PDB entry 8C6K | X-ray diffraction, 2.86 A resolution | chains H and L of the 3 polymer chains in the assembly

[Chain H]
Protein: Reaction center protein H chain
From: Cereibacter sphaeroides 2.4.1
UniProtKB: P0C0Y7 (RCEH_CERSP); residues 9-250 here = UniProt positions 9-250
Amino-acid sequence (242 residues; row label = number of the first residue in the row):
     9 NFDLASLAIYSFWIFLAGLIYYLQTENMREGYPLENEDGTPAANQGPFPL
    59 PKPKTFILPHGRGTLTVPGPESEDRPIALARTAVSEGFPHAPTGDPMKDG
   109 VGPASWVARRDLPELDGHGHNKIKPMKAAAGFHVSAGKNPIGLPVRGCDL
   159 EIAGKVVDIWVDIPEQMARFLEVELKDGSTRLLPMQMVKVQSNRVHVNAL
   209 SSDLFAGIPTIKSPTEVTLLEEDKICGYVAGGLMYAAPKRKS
Not modelled in the structure: 9-10
Metal / ion sites: K+: Met134, Ala137, Phe140

[Chain L]
Protein: Reaction center protein L chain
From: Cereibacter sphaeroides 2.4.1
UniProtKB: P0C0Y8 (RCEL_CERSP); residues 1-281 here correspond to UniProt positions 2-282 (UniProt number = residue number + 1)
Amino-acid sequence (281 residues; numbered 1 to 281; the number before each row is that of its first residue):
     1 ALLSFERKYRVPGGTLVGGNLFDFWVGPFYVGFFGVATFFFAALGIILIA
    51 WSCVLQGTWNPQLCSVYPPALEYGLGGAPLAKGGLWQIITICATGAFVSW
   101 ALREVEICRKLGIGYHIPFAFAFAILAYLTLVLFRPVMMGAWGYAFPYGI
   151 WTHLDWVSNTGYTYGNFHYNPAHMIAITFFFTNALALALHGALVLSAANP
   201 EKGKEMRTPDHEDTFFRDLVGYSIGTLGIHRLGLLLSLSAVFFSALCMII
   251 TGTIWFDQWVDWWQWWVKLPWWANIPGGING
Cystine bridges: Cys53-Cys64
Differences from the reference sequence: engineered mutation Cys53 (Ala54 in P0C0Y8), Cys64 (Ile65 in P0C0Y8); conflict Thr178 (Ser179 in P0C0Y8)
Metal / ion sites: Fe ion: His190, His230 (shared with 3 residues of chain M)
Residues lining bound ligands:
  - bacteriochlorophyll a (BCL), molecule 1: Ile46, Ile49, Tyr128, Leu131, Phe146, Ile150, Trp151, His153, Leu154, Val157
  - bacteriochlorophyll a (BCL), molecule 2: Phe97, Phe121, Ala124, Ile125, Ala127, Tyr128, Leu131, Trp156, Val157, Ser158, Thr160, Gly161, Tyr162, Asn166, Phe167, His168, His173, Ala176, Ile177, Phe180, Phe181, Val241, Ser244, Ala245, Cys247, Met248
  - bacteriochlorophyll a (BCL), molecule 3: Val157, Tyr162, His168, Phe181
  - bacteriochlorophyll a (BCL), molecule 4: His168, Met174, Ile177, Thr178, Phe181, Thr182, Leu185
  - bacteriopheophytin a (BPH), molecule 1: Thr38, Phe41, Ala42, Gly45, Ile46, Ile49, Ile89, Cys92, Ala93, Ala96, Phe97, Trp100, Glu104, Ile117, Ala120, Phe121, Phe123, Ala124, Tyr128, Tyr148, Gly149, Ile150, His153, Ser237, Leu238, Val241
  - bacteriopheophytin a (BPH), molecule 2: Phe181, Ala184, Leu185, Ala188, Leu189, Phe216, Leu219, Val220
  - 1,4-diethylene dioxide (DIO): Trp263, Trp265, Trp266
  - heptane-1,2,3-triol (HTO), molecule 1: Ile49, Pro61, Cys64, Tyr148, Gly149, Ile150
  - heptane-1,2,3-triol (HTO), molecule 2: Met138, Met139, Gly140, Gly252, Thr253, Phe256
  - ubiquinone-10 (U10), molecule 1: Phe29, Tyr30, Val31, Gly35, Thr38, Phe39, Trp100, Arg103
  - ubiquinone-10 (U10), molecule 2: Pro171, Ile175, Thr178, Phe179, Thr182, Leu189, His190, Leu193, Val194, Glu212, Asp213, Phe216, Val220, Tyr222, Ser223, Ile224, Gly225, Thr226, Ile229, Leu232, Leu236, Trp263

[How chain H and chain L interact]
Pairs across the interface - 72 pairs, chain H then chain L:
  Gly39(H) - Leu3(L)
  Gly39(H) - Ser4(L)  hydrogen bond (backbone-backbone)
  Gly39(H) - Phe5(L)
  Tyr40(H) - Leu3(L)  hydrophobic
  Leu42(H) - Ala1(L)  hydrophobic
  Leu42(H) - Leu2(L)
  Leu42(H) - Leu3(L)  hydrophobic
  Glu43(H) - Ala1(L)
  Glu43(H) - Leu2(L)  hydrogen bond (backbone-backbone)
  Glu43(H) - Ser4(L)
  Glu45(H) - Arg7(L)
  Glu45(H) - Arg10(L)  salt bridge
  Ala50(H) - Ala1(L)  hydrophobic
  Lys62(H) - Asn199(L)  hydrogen bond
  Phe64(H) - Ala198(L)
  Phe64(H) - Met206(L)  hydrophobic
  Ile65(H) - Gly203(L)
  Ile65(H) - Lys204(L)
  Ile65(H) - Glu205(L)
  Ile65(H) - Met206(L)  hydrogen bond (backbone-backbone)
  Leu66(H) - Glu205(L)
  Leu66(H) - Met206(L)  hydrophobic
  Pro67(H) - Glu205(L)
  Pro67(H) - Met206(L)
  His68(H) - Glu205(L)
  Glu79(H) - Ser4(L)
  Glu81(H) - Ser4(L)
  Glu81(H) - Phe5(L)
  Glu81(H) - Lys8(L)  salt bridge
  Arg83(H) - Lys8(L)
  Ile85(H) - Lys8(L)
  Leu87(H) - Arg7(L)
  Leu87(H) - Lys8(L)
  Leu87(H) - Val11(L)  hydrophobic
  Ala88(H) - Arg7(L)
  Arg89(H) - Arg7(L)
  Gly95(H) - Phe24(L)
  Gly95(H) - Trp25(L)  hydrogen bond (backbone-backbone)
  Phe96(H) - Phe24(L)  hydrophobic
  Pro97(H) - Arg10(L)
  Pro97(H) - Pro12(L)  hydrophobic
  Pro97(H) - Asp23(L)
  Pro97(H) - Trp25(L)
  His98(H) - Arg7(L)  hydrogen bond
  His98(H) - Arg10(L)  hydrogen bond (backbone-backbone)
  His98(H) - Val11(L)
  His98(H) - Pro12(L)
  Gly110(H) - Lys8(L)  hydrogen bond (backbone-backbone)
  Gly110(H) - Tyr9(L)
  Gly110(H) - Val11(L)
  Pro111(H) - Val11(L)
  Pro111(H) - Lys110(L)
  Pro111(H) - Gly112(L)
  Ser113(H) - Lys8(L)
  Ser113(H) - Tyr9(L)
  Trp114(H) - Lys8(L)
  Asp124(H) - Asp210(L)
  Gly125(H) - Thr208(L)
  Gly125(H) - Asp210(L)  hydrogen bond (backbone-side chain)
  Lys130(H) - Pro209(L)
  Pro172(H) - Asp210(L)
  Glu173(H) - Pro209(L)
  Glu173(H) - Asp213(L)
  Glu173(H) - Thr226(L)  hydrogen bond
  Met175(H) - Leu227(L)  hydrophobic
  Ala238(H) - Gly112(L)
  Met242(H) - Pro12(L)
  Met242(H) - Gly13(L)
  Met242(H) - Gly14(L)
  Met242(H) - Arg109(L)
  Met242(H) - Lys110(L)
  Tyr243(H) - Val11(L)
Interface residues without a listed pair, chain H (42 interface residues in all): Gly69, Ala99, Pro100, Val109, Val115, His126
Interface residues without a listed pair, chain L (32 interface residues in all): Leu111

[Overview]
The interface between chain H and chain L involves 42 residues on one side and 32 on the other, with 10
hydrogen bonds and 2 salt bridges. Polar contacts include Glu45(H)-Arg10(L), Glu81(H)-Lys8(L) and
Lys62(H)-Asn199(L).
Chain H is Reaction center protein H chain and chain L is Reaction center protein L chain, both from
Cereibacter sphaeroides 2.4.1; the structure, Double mutant A(L53)C/I(L64)C structure of Photosynthetic
Reaction Center From Cereibacter sphaeroides strain RV, was determined by X-ray diffraction together with
8C5X, 8C7C, 8C87 and 8C88 from the same study.
